Entry 8W0E (electron microscopy, 3.40 A resolution); this record covers chains 3 and 7 of the 8 polymer chains in the assembly.

== Chain 3 ==
Molecule: DNA replication licensing factor MCM3
Organism: Homo sapiens
Notes: EC 3.6.4.12
UniProtKB: P25205 (MCM3_HUMAN); residue numbers follow UniProt; this construct covers 2-808
Amino-acid sequence (810 residues; each row starts with the number of its first residue; numbers below 1 keep their minus sign (Ser-1 is residue -1)):
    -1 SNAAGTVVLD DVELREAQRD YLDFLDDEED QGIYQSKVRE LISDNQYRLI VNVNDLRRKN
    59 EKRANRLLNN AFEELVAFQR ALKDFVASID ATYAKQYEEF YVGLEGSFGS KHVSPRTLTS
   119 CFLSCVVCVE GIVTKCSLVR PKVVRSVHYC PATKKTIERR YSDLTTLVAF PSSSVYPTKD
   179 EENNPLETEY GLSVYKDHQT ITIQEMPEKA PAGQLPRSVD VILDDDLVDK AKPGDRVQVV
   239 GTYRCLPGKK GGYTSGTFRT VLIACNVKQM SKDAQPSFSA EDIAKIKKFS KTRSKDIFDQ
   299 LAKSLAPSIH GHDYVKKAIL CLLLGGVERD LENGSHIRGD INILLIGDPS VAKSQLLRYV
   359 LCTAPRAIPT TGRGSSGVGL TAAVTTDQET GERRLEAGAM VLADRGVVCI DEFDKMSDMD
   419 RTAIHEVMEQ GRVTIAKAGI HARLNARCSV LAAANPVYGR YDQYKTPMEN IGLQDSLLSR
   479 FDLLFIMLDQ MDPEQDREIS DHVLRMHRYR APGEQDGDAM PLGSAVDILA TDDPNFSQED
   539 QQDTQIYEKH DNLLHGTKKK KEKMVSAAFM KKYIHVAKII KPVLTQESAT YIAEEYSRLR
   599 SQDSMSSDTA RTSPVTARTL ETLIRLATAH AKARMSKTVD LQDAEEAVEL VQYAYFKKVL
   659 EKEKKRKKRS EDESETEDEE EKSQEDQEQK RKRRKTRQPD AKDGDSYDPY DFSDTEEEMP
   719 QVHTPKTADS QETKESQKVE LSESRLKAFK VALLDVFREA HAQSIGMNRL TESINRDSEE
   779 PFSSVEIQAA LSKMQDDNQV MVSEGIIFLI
Not modelled in the structure: -1 to 8, 164-171, 274-276, 521-542, 555-561, 659-808
Construct notes: expression tag (-1 to 1)
Metal / ion sites: Mg2+: Ser352 (together with ADP)
Ligand contacts:
  - ADP (adenosine-5'-diphosphate), molecule 1: Ser306, Ile307, His308, His310, Asp346, Pro347, Ser348, Val349, Ala350, Lys351, Ser352, Gln353, Ile497, His500, Val501
  - ADP, molecule 2: Ile335, Glu427, Ala615, Arg616, Glu619
Swiss-Prot annotation at these positions:
  - motif: Ser477 to Asp480 (Arginine finger)
  - binding site (ADP): Gln353, Leu393, Glu394, Ala395, Ala397
  - binding site (ATP): Ala523, Arg664
  - modified residue: Ala2 (N-acetylalanine), Ser160 (Phosphoserine), Ser275 (Phosphoserine), Lys293 (N6-acetyllysine), Ser535 (Phosphoserine), Lys547 (N6-acetyllysine), Ser611 (Phosphoserine), Ser668 (Phosphoserine), Ser672 (Phosphoserine), Thr674 (Phosphothreonine), Ser681 (Phosphoserine), Tyr708 (Phosphotyrosine), Ser711 (Phosphoserine), Thr713 (Phosphothreonine), Thr722 (Phosphothreonine), Thr725 (Phosphothreonine), Ser728 (Phosphoserine), Ser734 (Phosphoserine)
  - mutagenesis: Ser535 (S535A: 50% reduction in phosphorylation by ATM or ATR)

== Chain 7 ==
Molecule: DNA replication licensing factor MCM7
Organism: Homo sapiens
Notes: EC 3.6.4.12
UniProtKB: P33993 (MCM7_HUMAN); residue numbers follow UniProt; this construct covers 1-719
Amino-acid sequence (719 residues; numbered 1 to 719; the number before each row is that of its first residue):
     1 MALKDYALEK EKVKKFLQEF YQDDELGKKQ FKYGNQLVRL AHREQVALYV DLDDVAEDDP
    61 ELVDSICENA RRYAKLFADA VQELLPQYKE REVVNKDVLD VYIEHRLMME QRSRDPGMVR
   121 SPQNQYPAEL MRRFELYFQG PSSNKPRVIR EVRADSVGKL VTVRGIVTRV SEVKPKMVVA
   181 TYTCDQCGAE TYQPIQSPTF MPLIMCPSQE CQTNRSGGRL YLQTRGSRFI KFQEMKMQEH
   241 SDQVPVGNIP RSITVLVEGE NTRIAQPGDH VSVTGIFLPI LRTGFRQVVQ GLLSETYLEA
   301 HRIVKMNKSE DDESGAGELT REELRQIAEE DFYEKLAASI APEIYGHEDV KKALLLLLVG
   361 GVDQSPRGMK IRGNINICLM GDPGVAKSQL LSYIDRLAPR SQYTTGRGSS GVGLTAAVLR
   421 DSVSGELTLE GGALVLADQG VCCIDEFDKM AEADRTAIHE VMEQQTISIA KAGILTTLNA
   481 RCSILAAANP AYGRYNPRRS LEQNIQLPAA LLSRFDLLWL IQDRPDRDND LRLAQHITYV
   541 HQHSRQPPSQ FEPLDMKLMR RYIAMCREKQ PMVPESLADY ITAAYVEMRR EAWASKDATY
   601 TSARTLLAIL RLSTALARLR MVDVVEKEDV NEAIRLMEMS KDSLLGDKGQ TARTQRPADV
   661 IFATVRELVS GGRSVRFSEA EQRCVSRGFT PAQFQAALDE YEELNVWQVN ASRTRITFV
Not modelled in the structure: 1-2, 111-123, 283-290, 312-322, 367-369, 420-425, 491-507, 596-599, 646-719
Metal / ion sites: Zn2+: Cys184, Cys187, Cys206, Cys211; Mg2+: Ser388 (together with ADP)
Ligand contacts: ADP (adenosine-5'-diphosphate): Glu343, Ile344, Tyr345, His347, Asp382, Pro383, Gly384, Val385, Ala386, Lys387, Ser388, Gln389, Leu533, His536, Ile537
Swiss-Prot annotation at these positions:
  - motif: Ser513 to Asp516 (Arginine finger)
  - binding site (ATP): Tyr345, Gly384, Ala386, Lys387, Ser388, Asn489, Arg514, Arg604
  - modified residue: Ala2 (N-acetylalanine), Ser121 (Phosphoserine), Ser314 (Phosphoserine), Ser365 (Phosphoserine), Ser500 (Phosphoserine), Ser678 (Phosphoserine)
  - cross-link (Glycyl lysine isopeptide (Lys-Gly)): Lys15 (interchain with G-Cter in SUMO2), Lys28 (interchain with G-Cter in SUMO2)

== Chain 3 / chain 7 interface ==
Residue-residue contacts - 122 pairs, chain 3 then chain 7:
  Arg138(3) with Arg282(7); Leu293(7); Ser294(7); Glu295(7), salt bridge
  Pro139(3) with Ala154(7), hydrophobic; Val157(7), hydrophobic; Ser294(7), hydrogen bond (backbone-side chain); Thr296(7)
  Lys140(3) with Leu293(7)
  Val141(3) with Leu292(7), hydrophobic
  Tyr147(3) with Tyr6(7); Arg72(7)
  Lys152(3) with Asp5(7), salt bridge; Tyr6(7); Ala7(7)
  Ser172(3) with Leu292(7)
  Tyr174(3) with Leu292(7), hydrophobic
  Glu185(3) with Arg72(7)
  Glu187(3) with Tyr6(7), hydrogen bond; Asn69(7), hydrogen bond; Arg72(7), salt bridge
  Tyr188(3) with Val157(7); Leu278(7), hydrophobic
  Gly189(3) with Glu68(7); Asn69(7); Val157(7); Lys159(7), hydrogen bond (backbone-side chain)
  Leu190(3) with Asn69(7)
  Tyr193(3) with Ala154(7); Val157(7), hydrophobic
  Lys194(3) with Ala154(7)
  Asp195(3) with Arg153(7); Ala154(7)
  His196(3) with Leu293(7)
  Val226(3) with Arg153(7)
  Asp227(3) with Arg150(7), salt bridge; Arg153(7); Arg251(7), salt bridge
  Lys230(3) with Gly247(7), hydrogen bond (side chain-backbone); Asn248(7)
  Arg327(3) with His541(7), hydrogen bond
  Leu329(3) with Glu343(7); Val540(7), hydrophobic; Ser544(7)
  Glu330(3) with Ser544(7)
  Asn331(3) with Pro342(7); Glu343(7); Tyr393(7); Arg396(7), hydrogen bond (backbone-side chain); Met556(7)
  Gly332(3) with Arg396(7)
  Ser333(3) with Glu343(7); Gln389(7), hydrogen bond; Arg396(7)
  His334(3) with Gln389(7), hydrogen bond (backbone-side chain)
  Ile335(3) with His541(7)
  Gly389(3) with Leu419(7)
  Glu390(3) with Arg169(7); Lys236(7), salt bridge; Ser252(7)
  Leu393(3) with Gln238(7); Ile249(7), hydrophobic
  Asp402(3) with Val246(7)
  Arg403(3) with Val246(7)
  Thr420(3) with Glu446(7), hydrogen bond; Lys449(7)
  His423(3) with Glu446(7)
  Glu424(3) with Thr405(7); Glu446(7)
  Gln428(3) with Tyr403(7)
  Thr432(3) with Tyr403(7); Gly408(7); Ser409(7), hydrogen bond (backbone-side chain)
  Ile433(3) with Gly408(7); Ser409(7), hydrogen bond (backbone-side chain)
  Ala434(3) with Ser409(7), hydrogen bond (backbone-side chain); Gly413(7)
  Lys435(3) with Val412(7)
  Ala436(3) with Val412(7), hydrogen bond (backbone-backbone); Ala416(7); Ala417(7), hydrophobic; Glu430(7); Gly431(7)
  Gly437(3) with Thr168(7)
  Ile438(3) with Gln238(7)
  His439(3) with Ile166(7); Thr168(7); Gln238(7); Leu436(7)
  Arg441(3) with Ser241(7), hydrogen bond (backbone-side chain); Asp395(7), salt bridge; Tyr403(7)
  Leu442(3) with Ile249(7), hydrophobic
  Asn443(3) with Ser241(7), hydrogen bond (side chain-backbone)
  Gln472(3) with Lys449(7)
  Ser474(3) with Pro383(7); Asn489(7)
  Ser477(3) with Pro383(7)
  Leu582(3) with Thr538(7); Gln542(7), hydrogen bond (backbone-side chain)
  Thr583(3) with Gln542(7)
  Gln584(3) with Gln542(7)
  Ala587(3) with Thr538(7)
  Ala591(3) with Leu531(7), hydrophobic; Ala534(7), hydrophobic
  Ser595(3) with Arg527(7), hydrogen bond
  Arg596(3) with Arg527(7)
  Arg598(3) with Asp523(7), hydrogen bond (side chain-backbone); Arg524(7); Pro525(7); Asp530(7), salt bridge
  Ser599(3) with Arg527(7), hydrogen bond
  Asp601(3) with Arg527(7), salt bridge
  Thr614(3) with Pro383(7); Asp523(7)
  Ala615(3) with Gly384(7)
  Arg616(3) with Pro383(7); Gly384(7)
  Leu618(3) with Ala534(7), hydrophobic; Ile537(7), hydrophobic
  Glu619(3) with His541(7), salt bridge
  Ile622(3) with His541(7)
Also at the interface, not in a pair above, chain 3 (76 interface residues in all): Tyr159, Arg391, Val399, Arg430, Ala440, Asp473, Arg478, Glu592, Tyr594
Also at the interface, not in a pair above, chain 7 (79 interface residues in all): Arg71, Gly158, Val167, Pro250, Gly268, Pro279, Thr404, Ser410, Thr415, Asp445, Leu533, Gln535

== In short ==
76 residues of chain 3 face 79 of chain 7 across their interface; the contacts include 20 hydrogen bonds and
10 salt bridges. Polar contacts include Arg138(3)-Glu295(7), Lys152(3)-Asp5(7) and Glu187(3)-Arg72(7). One ADP
molecule is bound between chain 3 and chain 7. Chain 3 binds ADP.
Here chain 3 is DNA replication licensing factor MCM3 and chain 7 is DNA replication licensing factor MCM7,
both from Homo sapiens. Entry 8W0E (Cryo-EM structure of a human MCM2-7 single hexamer on dsDNA) was
determined by electron microscopy together with 8W0F, 8W0G, 8W0I and 9CAQ from the same study.
